Entry 6CA2 (X-ray diffraction, 2.50 A resolution); this record covers chain A.

# Chain A
Protein: Carbonic anhydrase II
From: Homo sapiens
Notes: EC 4.2.1.1
UniProtKB: P00918 (CAH2_HUMAN); the author numbering skips numbers that UniProt does not, so the offset changes along the chain: 2-125 = UniProt 1-124; 127-261 = UniProt 125-259
Amino-acid sequence (260 residues; row label = number of the first residue in the row; note: 1 number in that range is skipped by the numbering (no residue carries it; nothing is unmodelled there)):
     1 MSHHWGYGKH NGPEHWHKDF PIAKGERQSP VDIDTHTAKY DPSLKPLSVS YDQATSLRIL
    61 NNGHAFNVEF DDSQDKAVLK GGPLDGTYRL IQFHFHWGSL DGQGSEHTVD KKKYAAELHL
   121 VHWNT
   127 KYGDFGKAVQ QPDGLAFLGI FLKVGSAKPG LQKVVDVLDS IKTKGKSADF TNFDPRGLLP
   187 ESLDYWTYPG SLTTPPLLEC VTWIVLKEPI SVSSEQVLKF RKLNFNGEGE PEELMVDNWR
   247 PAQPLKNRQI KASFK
Not modelled in the structure: 1-4, 261
Construct notes: conflict F143 (Val141 in P00918)
Bound ions: Zn2+: H94, H96, H119; Hg2+: V135, Q137, C206

# Summary
The Zn2+ site is built by H94, H96 and H119. V135, Q137 and C206 coordinate Hg2+.
Chain A is Carbonic anhydrase II (Homo sapiens); the structure, Engineering the hydrophobic pocket of carbonic
anhydrase II, was determined by X-ray diffraction, deposited together with 4CA2, 7CA2, 8CA2 and 9CA2.
